Entry 9DA8 (electron microscopy, 2.94 A resolution); this record covers chains B and L of the 8 polymer chains in the assembly.

# Chain B (and L)
Protein: Tubulin alpha-1B chain
From: Sus scrofa
Notes: chain L of this document is another copy of the same molecule, construct and numbering; everything in this record applies to it too
UniProt: Q2XVP4 (TBA1B_PIG); residues 1-451 here = UniProt positions 1-451
Chain sequence (451 residues; row label = number of the first residue in the row):
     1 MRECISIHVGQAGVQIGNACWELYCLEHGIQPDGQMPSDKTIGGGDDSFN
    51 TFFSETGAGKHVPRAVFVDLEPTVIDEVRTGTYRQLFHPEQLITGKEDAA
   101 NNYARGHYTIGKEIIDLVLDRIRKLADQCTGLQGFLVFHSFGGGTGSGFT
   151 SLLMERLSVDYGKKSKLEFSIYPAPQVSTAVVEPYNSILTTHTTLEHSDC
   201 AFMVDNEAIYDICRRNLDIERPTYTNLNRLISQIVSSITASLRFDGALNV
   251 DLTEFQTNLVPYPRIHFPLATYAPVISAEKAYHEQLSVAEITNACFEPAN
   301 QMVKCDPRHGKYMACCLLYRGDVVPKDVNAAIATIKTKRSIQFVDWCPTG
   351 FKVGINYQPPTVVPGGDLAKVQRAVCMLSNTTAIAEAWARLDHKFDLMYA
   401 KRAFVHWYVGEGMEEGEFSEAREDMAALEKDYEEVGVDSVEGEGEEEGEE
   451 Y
Not modelled in the structure: 39-46, 440-451
Swiss-Prot annotation at these positions:
  - motif: Met1 to Cys4 (MREC motif)
  - active site: Glu254
  - binding site (GTP): Gly10, Gln11, Ala12, Gln15, Glu71, Ala99, Ser140, Gly143, Gly144, Thr145, Gly146, Thr179, Glu183, Asn206, Tyr224, Asn228, Leu252
  - binding site (Mg(2+)): Glu71
  - site: Tyr451 (Involved in polymerization)
  - modified residue: Lys40 (N6,N6,N6-trimethyllysine), Ser48 (Phosphoserine), Ser232 (Phosphoserine), Tyr282 (3'-nitrotyrosine), Arg339 (Omega-N-methylarginine), Ser439 (Phosphoserine), Glu443 (5-glutamyl polyglutamate), Glu445 (5-glutamyl polyglutamate), Tyr451 (3'-nitrotyrosine)
  - cross-link (Glycyl lysine isopeptide (Lys-Gly)): Lys326 (interchain with G-Cter in ubiquitin), Lys370 (interchain with G-Cter in ubiquitin)
Bound ions: Mg2+: Glu71 (together with GTP)
Residues lining bound ligands: GTP (guanosine-5'-triphosphate): Gly10, Gln11, Ala12, Gln15, Glu71, Asp98, Ala99, Ala100, Asn101, Ser140, Gly142, Gly143, Gly144, Thr145, Gly146, Ile171, Thr179, Glu183, Asn206, Tyr224, Leu227, Asn228, Ile231

# Chain B / chain L interface
Pairs across the interface (14):
  Lys280(B) - Glu90(L)  salt bridge
  Tyr282(B) - Thr56(L)
  Tyr282(B) - Lys60(L)
  His283(B) - Thr56(L)
  His283(B) - Lys60(L)  hydrogen bond
  His283(B) - Val62(L)
  His283(B) - Gln85(L)  hydrogen bond (side chain-backbone)
  His283(B) - Phe87(L)
  His283(B) - His88(L)
  His283(B) - Pro89(L)
  Glu284(B) - Thr56(L)  hydrogen bond (backbone-side chain)
  Gln285(B) - Glu55(L)  hydrogen bond (side chain-backbone)
  Gln285(B) - Thr56(L)  hydrogen bond
  Gln285(B) - Gln128(L)
Interface residues without a listed pair, chain B (6 interface residues in all): Glu290
Interface residues without a listed pair, chain L (12 interface residues in all): Gly57, Leu86

# Summary
6 residues of chain B and 12 residues of chain L are in contact, with 5 hydrogen bonds and 1 salt bridge.
Polar contacts include Lys280(B)-Glu90(L), His283(B)-Lys60(L) and His283(B)-Gln85(L). Ligands of chain B: GTP.
Both chains are Tubulin alpha-1B chain (Sus scrofa). Entry 9DA8 (Tau-Microtubule structure in the presence of
ATP) was determined by electron microscopy.
